Entry 6F4X (X-ray diffraction, 1.69 A resolution); this record covers chains B and D of the 6 polymer chains in the assembly.

== Chain B (and D) ==
Name: Purine nucleoside phosphorylase DeoD-type
Organism: Helicobacter pylori
Notes: EC 2.4.2.1; chain D of this document is another copy of the same molecule, construct and numbering; everything in this record applies to it too
Reference sequence: P56463 (DEOD_HELPY); numbering as in UniProt (aligned over 1-233)
Amino-acid sequence (233 residues; each row starts with the number of its first residue):
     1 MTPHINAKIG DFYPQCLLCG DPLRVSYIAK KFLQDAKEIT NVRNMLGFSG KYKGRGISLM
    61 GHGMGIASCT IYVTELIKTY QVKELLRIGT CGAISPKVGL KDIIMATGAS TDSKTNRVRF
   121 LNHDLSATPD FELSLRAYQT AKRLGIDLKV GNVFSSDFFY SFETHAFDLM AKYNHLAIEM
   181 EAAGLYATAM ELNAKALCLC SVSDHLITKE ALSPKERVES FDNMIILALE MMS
Residues lining bound ligands: FMC ((1S)-1-(7-amino-1H-pyrazolo[4,3-d]pyrimidin-3-yl)-1,4-anhydro-D-ribitol): Met-64, Arg-87, Thr-90, Cys-91, Gly-92, Phe-159, Ile-178, Glu-179, Met-180, Glu-181, Ser-203, Asp-204, Leu-206
UniProt features mapped onto this chain:
  - active site: Asp-204 (Proton donor)
  - binding site (a purine D-ribonucleoside): His-4, Glu-179 to Glu-181, Ser-203, Asp-204
  - binding site (phosphate): Gly-20, Arg-24, Arg-43, Arg-87 to Thr-90
  - site: Arg-217 (Important for catalytic activity)

== Interface between chain B and chain D ==
Residue-residue contacts (87; chain B residue first):
  Met-105(B) with Phe-131(D), hydrophobic
  Thr-107(B) with Thr-128(D); Phe-131(D)
  Gly-108(B) with Ser-126(D); Thr-128(D)
  Ala-109(B) with Ser-126(D), hydrogen bond (backbone-side chain)
  Ser-110(B) with Phe-120(D); Asp-124(D); Leu-125(D); Ser-126(D), hydrogen bond (side chain-backbone)
  Thr-111(B) with His-123(D); Asp-124(D), hydrogen bond (backbone-backbone)
  Asp-112(B) with His-123(D)
  Asn-116(B) with Asp-124(D)
  Arg-117(B) with Arg-117(D); Asn-122(D), hydrogen bond (side chain-backbone); His-123(D), hydrogen bond (side chain-backbone); Asp-124(D), salt bridge
  Arg-119(B) with Leu-169(D); Tyr-173(D), hydrogen bond
  Phe-120(B) with Ser-110(D); Phe-154(D), hydrophobic; Met-170(D), hydrophobic; His-175(D)
  Leu-121(B) with Ala-166(D), hydrophobic; Leu-169(D), hydrophobic
  Asn-122(B) with Arg-117(D), hydrogen bond (backbone-side chain)
  His-123(B) with Thr-111(D); Asp-112(D); Arg-117(D); Phe-154(D); Glu-163(D), salt bridge
  Asp-124(B) with Ser-110(D), hydrogen bond (backbone-side chain); Thr-111(D), hydrogen bond (backbone-backbone); Asn-116(D); Arg-117(D), salt bridge
  Leu-125(B) with Ser-110(D); Ser-126(D); His-175(D)
  Ser-126(B) with Gly-108(D); Ala-109(D), hydrogen bond (side chain-backbone); Ser-110(D), hydrogen bond (backbone-side chain); Leu-125(D); Ser-126(D), hydrogen bond; Ala-127(D), hydrogen bond (side chain-backbone); Asn-152(D), hydrogen bond (backbone-side chain)
  Ala-127(B) with Ser-126(D), hydrogen bond (backbone-side chain)
  Thr-128(B) with Thr-107(D); Gly-108(D); Thr-128(D); Asn-152(D), hydrogen bond
  Phe-131(B) with Met-105(D), hydrophobic; Thr-107(D); Ser-134(D); Tyr-138(D), hydrophobic; Val-150(D), hydrophobic
  Ser-134(B) with Phe-131(D)
  Leu-135(B) with Phe-131(D), hydrophobic; Tyr-138(D), hydrophobic
  Tyr-138(B) with Phe-131(D), hydrophobic; Glu-132(D); Leu-135(D), hydrophobic
  Val-150(B) with Phe-131(D), hydrophobic
  Asn-152(B) with Ser-126(D), hydrogen bond (side chain-backbone); Thr-128(D), hydrogen bond; Met-190(D)
  Phe-154(B) with Phe-120(D), hydrophobic
  Glu-163(B) with His-123(D), salt bridge
  Ala-166(B) with Leu-121(D), hydrophobic
  Leu-169(B) with Arg-119(D); Leu-121(D), hydrophobic
  Met-170(B) with Leu-121(D), hydrophobic
  Lys-172(B) with Met-190(D); Glu-191(D), hydrogen bond (side chain-backbone)
  Tyr-173(B) with Arg-119(D), hydrogen bond; Ala-187(D); Met-190(D); Glu-191(D)
  His-175(B) with Phe-120(D); Leu-125(D)
  Ala-187(B) with Tyr-173(D)
  Met-190(B) with Asn-152(D); Lys-172(D); Tyr-173(D)
  Glu-191(B) with Lys-172(D), hydrogen bond (backbone-side chain); Tyr-173(D)
  Asn-193(B) with Lys-97(D), hydrogen bond
Interface residues without a listed pair, chain B (39 interface residues in all): Lys-97, Ser-113
Interface residues without a listed pair, chain D (40 interface residues in all): Ser-113, Asn-193

== Overview ==
The interface between chain B and chain D involves 39 residues on one side and 40 on the other, with 22
hydrogen bonds and 4 salt bridges. Polar contacts include Arg-117(B)/Asp-124(D), His-123(B)/Glu-163(D) and
Ala-109(B)/Ser-126(D). Bound to chain B: compound FMC.
Both chains are Purine nucleoside phosphorylase DeoD-type (Helicobacter pylori). Entry 6F4X (Crystal structure
of H. pylori purine nucleoside phosphorylase in complex with PO4 and formycin A) was determined by X-ray
diffraction (same publication as 6F4W, 6F52, 6F5A, 6F5I and 5LU0).
